PDB entry 3CY6 | X-ray diffraction, 1.35 A resolution | chain A

== Chain A ==
Molecule: Protein DJ-1
Organism: Homo sapiens
Reference sequence: Q99497 (PARK7_HUMAN); numbering as in UniProt (aligned over 1-189)
Chain sequence (197 residues; each row starts with the number of its first residue):
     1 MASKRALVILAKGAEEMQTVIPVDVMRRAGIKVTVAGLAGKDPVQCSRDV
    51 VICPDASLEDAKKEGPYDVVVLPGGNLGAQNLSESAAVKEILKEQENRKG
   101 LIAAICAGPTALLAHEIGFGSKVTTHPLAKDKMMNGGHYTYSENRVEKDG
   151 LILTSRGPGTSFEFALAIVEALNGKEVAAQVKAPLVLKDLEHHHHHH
Disordered / not traced: 1-2, 189-197
Sequence notes: engineered mutation Gln18 (Glu in Q99497); expression tag (190-197)
Curated features (UniProtKB/Swiss-Prot):
  - active site: Cys106 (Nucleophile), His126
  - site: Asp149, Gly150 (Cleavage)
  - modified residue: Ala2 (N-acetylalanine), Tyr67 (Phosphotyrosine), Cys106 (Cysteine sulfinic acid (-SO2H)), Lys148 (N6-acetyllysine), Lys182 (N6-succinyllysine)
  - lipidation (S-palmitoyl cysteine): Cys46, Cys53, Cys106
  - cross-link: Lys130 (Glycyl lysine isopeptide (Lys-Gly) (interchain with G-Cter in SUMO))
  - natural variant: Leu10 (L10P: In PARK7; uncertain significance), Met26 (M26I: In PARK7), Ala39 (A39S: Found in early-onset Parkinson disease with digenic inheritance), Gln45 (deletion: In PARK7), Glu64 (E64D: In PARK7), Ala104 (A104T: In PARK7), Asp149 (D149A: In PARK7), Glu163 (E163K: In PARK7; uncertain significance), Leu166 (L166P: In PARK7)
  - mutagenesis: Leu10 (L10P: Abolishes detoxification activity on methylglyocal-adducted CoA), Cys46 (C46A: Reduces protein stability. No effect on oxidation; C46A: Reduces protein stability. No effect on oxidation. Reduced localization in lipid rafts; when associated with A-106 ...), Val51 (V51A: Disrupts dimer formation and strongly reduces ability to eliminate hydrogen peroxide), Cys53 (C53A: Strongly reduces chaperone activity and ability to eliminate hydrogen peroxide; C53S: No effect on mitochondrial translocation neither on deglycase activity), Cys106 (C106A: Abolishes enzymatic activity. Abolishes oxidation, association with mitochondria and protease activity. No effect on chaperone activity. Reduces binding to OTUD7B ...), His126 (H126A: Strongly decreases enzymatic activity), Lys130 (K130R: Partially compensates for loss of stability; when associated with P-166), Ala179 (A179T: No effect on detoxification activity on methylglyocal-adducted CoA)
From the paper describing this entry:
  - contacts within the chain: Gln18-Cys106 (hydrogen bond)
  - mutagenesis - R28Q: unchanged stability in response to pKa of C106

== In short ==
From UniProt: active-site residues Cys106 and His126 and 8 mutagenesis sites. The paper reports that R28Q
leaves stability in response to pKa of C106 unchanged; contacts within the chain involving Cys106 and Gln18.
Chain A is Protein DJ-1 (Homo sapiens); the structure, Crystal Structure of E18Q DJ-1, was determined by X-ray
diffraction, deposited together with 3CYF, 3CZ9, 3CZA and 2OR3.
